PDB entry 4Y7X | X-ray diffraction, 2.60 A resolution | chains H and Z of the 30 polymer chains in the assembly

# Chain H
Name: Proteasome subunit beta type-2
Organism: Saccharomyces cerevisiae (strain ATCC 204508 / S288c)
Notes: EC 3.4.25.1
Reference sequence: P25043 (PSB2_YEAST); residues 1-232 here correspond to UniProt positions 30-261 (UniProt number = residue number + 29)
Sequence (232 residues; each row starts with the number of its first residue):
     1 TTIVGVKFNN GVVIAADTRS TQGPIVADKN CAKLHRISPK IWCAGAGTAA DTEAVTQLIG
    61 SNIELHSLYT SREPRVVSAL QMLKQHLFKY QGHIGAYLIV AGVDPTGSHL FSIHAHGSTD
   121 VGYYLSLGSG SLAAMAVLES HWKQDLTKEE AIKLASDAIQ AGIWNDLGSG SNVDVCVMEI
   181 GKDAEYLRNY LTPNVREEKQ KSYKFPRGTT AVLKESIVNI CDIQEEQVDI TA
Not modelled in the structure: 223-232
Swiss-Prot annotation at these positions:
  - active site: T1 (Nucleophile)

# Chain Z
Name: Proteasome subunit beta type-6
Organism: Saccharomyces cerevisiae (strain ATCC 204508 / S288c)
Notes: EC 3.4.25.1
Reference sequence: P23724 (PSB6_YEAST); residues 1-222 here correspond to UniProt positions 20-241 (UniProt number = residue number + 19)
Sequence (222 residues; each row starts with the number of its first residue):
     1 QFNPYGDNGG TILGIAGEDF AVLAGDTRNI TDYSINSRYE PKVFDCGDNI VMSANGFAAD
    61 GDALVKRFKN SVKWYHFDHN DKKLSINSAA RNIQHLLYGK RFFPYYVHTI IAGLDEDGKG
   121 AVYSFDPVGS YEREQCRAGG AAASLIMPFL DNQVNFKNQY EPGTNGKVKK PLKYLSVEEV
   181 IKLVRDSFTS ATERHIQVGD GLEILIVTKD GVRKEFYELK RD
Metal / ion sites: Mg2+: T192, H195, V198

# Chain H / chain Z interface
Pairs across the interface - 54 pairs, chain H then chain Z:
  R19(H) with I196(Z); D222(Z), salt bridge
  P24(H) with R194(Z); H195(Z); I196(Z), hydrogen bond (backbone-backbone)
  I25(H) with R194(Z); H195(Z)
  V26(H) with E193(Z); R194(Z), hydrogen bond (backbone-backbone); I196(Z), hydrophobic
  A27(H) with R194(Z), hydrogen bond (backbone-side chain)
  K29(H) with E193(Z), salt bridge; R194(Z)
  I163(H) with D222(Z)
  W164(H) with I35(Z); R38(Z), hydrogen bond (backbone-side chain); R221(Z); D222(Z)
  N165(H) with Y33(Z); R38(Z)
  D166(H) with Y33(Z)
  L167(H) with R28(Z); I30(Z), hydrophobic; D32(Z); Y33(Z), hydrogen bond (backbone-backbone); I35(Z), hydrophobic; I196(Z)
  G168(H) with Y33(Z)
  S169(H) with D222(Z)
  S171(H) with D222(Z), hydrogen bond (backbone-side chain)
  N194(H) with K220(Z), hydrogen bond (backbone-side chain); D222(Z)
  R196(H) with T189(Z), hydrogen bond; S190(Z), hydrogen bond; E193(Z)
  E197(H) with R185(Z), salt bridge
  K199(H) with D186(Z)
  Q200(H) with R185(Z), hydrogen bond; D186(Z), hydrogen bond (backbone-side chain)
  K201(H) with E179(Z); D186(Z)
  Y203(H) with F149(Z); Q153(Z); L183(Z); D186(Z), hydrogen bond
  F205(H) with N152(Z); Q153(Z); Q159(Z)
  R207(H) with P162(Z)
  G208(H) with P162(Z)
  T209(H) with Q159(Z); Y160(Z), hydrogen bond (backbone-backbone)
  A211(H) with Y160(Z), hydrophobic; G166(Z)
Other interface residues (no listed pair), chain H (32 interface residues in all): T21, G23, D28, G170, V195, P206
Other interface residues (no listed pair), chain Z (31 interface residues in all): S34, L145, N158, K182, E218

# In short
Chain H and chain Z form an interface of 32 and 31 residues respectively; the contacts include 13 hydrogen
bonds and 3 salt bridges. Polar pairs include R19(H)-D222(Z), K29(H)-E193(Z) and E197(H)-R185(Z). UniProt
lists active-site residue T1(H) on chain H.
Here chain H is Proteasome subunit beta type-2 and chain Z is Proteasome subunit beta type-6, both from
Saccharomyces cerevisiae (strain ATCC 204508 / S288c). Entry 4Y7X (Yeast 20S proteasome in complex with
Ac-PAA-ep) was determined by X-ray diffraction, deposited together with 4Y69, 4Y6A, 4Y6V, 4Y6Z, 4Y70, 4Y74 and
34 further entries.
